PDB entry 4PJF | X-ray diffraction, 2.45 A resolution | chains A and B of the 4 polymer chains in the assembly

== Chain A ==
Protein: Major histocompatibility complex class I-related gene protein
From: Homo sapiens
UniProt: Q95460 (HMR1_HUMAN); residues 1-270 here correspond to UniProt positions 23-292 (UniProt number = residue number + 22)
Amino-acid sequence (271 residues; numbered 0 to 270; the number before each row is that of its first residue; numbering starts at 0):
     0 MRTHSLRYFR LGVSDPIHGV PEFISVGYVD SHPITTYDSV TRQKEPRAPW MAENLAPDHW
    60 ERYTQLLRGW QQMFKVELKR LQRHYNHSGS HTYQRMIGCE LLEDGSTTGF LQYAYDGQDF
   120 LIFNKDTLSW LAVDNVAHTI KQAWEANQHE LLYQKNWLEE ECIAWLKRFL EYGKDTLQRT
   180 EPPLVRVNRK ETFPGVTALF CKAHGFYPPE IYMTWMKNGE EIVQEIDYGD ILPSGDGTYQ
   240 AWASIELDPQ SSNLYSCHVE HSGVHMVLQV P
Not modelled in the structure: 0, 247-252, 270
Differences from the reference sequence: initiating methionine (0); engineered mutation S261 (Cys283 in Q95460)
Curated features (UniProtKB/Swiss-Prot):
  - binding site (5-(2-oxoethylideneamino)-6-(D-ribitylamino)uracil): R9, S24, K43, R94, Y152, Q153
  - binding site (5-(2-oxopropylideneamino)-6-(D-ribitylamino)uracil): R9, S24, K43, R94, Y152, Q153
  - binding site (7-hydroxy-6-methyl-8-(1-D-ribityl)lumazine): R9, S24, K43, R94, Y152, Q153
  - binding site (8-(9H-purin-6-yl)-2-oxa-8-azabicyclo[3.3.1]nona-3,6-diene-4,6-dicarbaldehyde): R9, K43, H58, R94
  - binding site (2-amino-4-oxopteridine-6-carbaldehyde): K43
  - binding site (pyridoxal): K43
  - glycosylation: N85 (N-linked (GlcNAc...) asparagine)
Disulfides: C98-C161, C200-C256
Covalently attached groups: Acetyl 6-formylpterin (30W) linked to K43
Ligand contacts: Acetyl 6-formylpterin (30W; N-(6-formyl-4-oxo-3,4-dihydropteridin-2-yl)acetamide): Y7, R9, T34, Y62, L66, W69, R94, I96, Y152, W156

== Chain B ==
Protein: Beta-2-microglobulin
From: Homo sapiens
UniProt: P61769 (B2MG_HUMAN); residues 1-99 here correspond to UniProt positions 21-119 (UniProt number = residue number + 20)
Amino-acid sequence (100 residues; each row starts with the number of its first residue; numbering starts at 0):
     0 MIQRTPKIQV YSRHPAENGK SNFLNCYVSG FHPSDIEVDL LKNGERIEKV EHSDLSFSKD
    60 WSFYLLYYTE FTPTEKDEYA CRVNHVTLSQ PKIVKWDRDM
Not modelled in the structure: 99
Differences from the reference sequence: initiating methionine (0)
Curated features (UniProtKB/Swiss-Prot):
  - modified residue: Q2 (Pyrrolidone carboxylic acid)
  - glycosylation: I1 (N-linked (Glc) (glycation) isoleucine), K19 (N-linked (Glc) (glycation) lysine), K41 (N-linked (Glc) (glycation) lysine), K48 (N-linked (Glc) (glycation) lysine), K58 (N-linked (Glc) (glycation) lysine), K91 (N-linked (Glc) (glycation) lysine), K94 (N-linked (Glc) (glycation) lysine)
Disulfides: C25-C80

== How chain A and chain B interact ==
Contacting residue pairs - 51 pairs, chain A then chain B:
  R6(A) - K58(B)
  F8(A) - F56(B)  hydrophobic
  F8(A) - S57(B)
  L10(A) - S33(B)
  L10(A) - F56(B)  hydrophobic
  H17(A) - D34(B)  salt bridge
  V19(A) - D34(B)
  I23(A) - F56(B)  hydrophobic
  V25(A) - F56(B)  hydrophobic
  Y27(A) - S55(B)
  Y27(A) - F56(B)  hydrogen bond (side chain-backbone)
  R46(A) - D53(B)  salt bridge
  S89(A) - M0(B)
  T91(A) - H31(B)
  Q93(A) - H31(B)  hydrogen bond
  Q93(A) - W60(B)  hydrogen bond (side chain-backbone)
  Q93(A) - F62(B)
  R94(A) - W60(B)
  M95(A) - K58(B)
  M95(A) - W60(B)  hydrophobic
  Q111(A) - W60(B)
  Y112(A) - W60(B)
  A113(A) - W60(B)  hydrophobic
  D115(A) - M0(B)
  D115(A) - I1(B)
  D115(A) - H31(B)
  G116(A) - R3(B)  hydrogen bond (backbone-side chain)
  G116(A) - H31(B)  hydrogen bond (backbone-side chain)
  G116(A) - D59(B)
  G116(A) - W60(B)
  Q117(A) - I1(B)
  Q117(A) - R3(B)
  D118(A) - W60(B)  hydrogen bond
  R185(A) - P14(B)
  H203(A) - P14(B)
  D229(A) - K6(B)  salt bridge
  D229(A) - Q8(B)  hydrogen bond
  L231(A) - Q8(B)
  L231(A) - Y10(B)
  L231(A) - Y26(B)  hydrophobic
  P232(A) - Y10(B)  hydrogen bond (backbone-side chain)
  P232(A) - N24(B)
  P232(A) - Y26(B)  hydrophobic
  S233(A) - R12(B)  hydrogen bond (backbone-side chain)
  S233(A) - N24(B)  hydrogen bond (backbone-side chain)
  G234(A) - R12(B)  hydrogen bond (backbone-side chain)
  G234(A) - L65(B)
  D235(A) - R12(B)
  Q239(A) - Y10(B)
  Q239(A) - S11(B)
  Q239(A) - R12(B)
Also at the interface, not in a pair above, chain A (33 interface residues in all): S30, H90, K201
Also at the interface, not in a pair above, chain B (27 interface residues in all): H13, L54, Y63, D98

== Overview ==
33 residues of chain A and 27 residues of chain B are in contact, with 11 hydrogen bonds and 3 salt bridges.
Among the polar pairs are H17(A)-D34(B), R46(A)-D53(B) and D229(A)-K6(B). Covalently linked Acetyl
6-formylpterin: at K43(A).
Chain A is Major histocompatibility complex class I-related gene protein and chain B is Beta-2-microglobulin,
both from Homo sapiens; the structure, Structure of human MR1-Ac-6-FP in complex with human MAIT B-C10 TCR,
was determined by X-ray diffraction (same publication as 4PJ5, 4PJ7, 4PJ8, 4PJ9, 4PJA, 4PJB and 7 further
entries).
